Entry 7R5R (electron microscopy, 2.44 A resolution); this record covers chains B and J of the 12 polymer chains in the assembly.

Chain B:
Protein: Histone H4
Organism: Homo sapiens
UniProt: P62805 (H4_HUMAN); residues 0-102 here correspond to UniProt positions 1-103 (UniProt number = residue number + 1)
Amino-acid sequence (103 residues; each row starts with the number of its first residue; numbering starts at 0):
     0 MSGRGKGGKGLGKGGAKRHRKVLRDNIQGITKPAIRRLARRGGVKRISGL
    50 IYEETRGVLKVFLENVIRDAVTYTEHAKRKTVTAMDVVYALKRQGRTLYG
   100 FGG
Unresolved in the structure: 0-23, 102
Swiss-Prot annotation at these positions:
  - DNA-binding region: Lys16 to Lys20
  - modified residue: Ser1 (N-acetylserine), Arg3 (Asymmetric dimethylarginine), Lys5 (N6-(2-hydroxyisobutyryl)lysine), Lys8 (N6-(2-hydroxyisobutyryl)lysine), Lys12 (N6-(2-hydroxyisobutyryl)lysine), Lys16 (N6-(2-hydroxyisobutyryl)lysine), Lys20 (N6,N6,N6-trimethyllysine), Lys31 (N6-(2-hydroxyisobutyryl)lysine), Lys44 (N6-(2-hydroxyisobutyryl)lysine), Ser47 (Phosphoserine), Tyr51 (Phosphotyrosine), Lys59 (N6-(2-hydroxyisobutyryl)lysine), Lys77 (N6-(2-hydroxyisobutyryl)lysine), Lys79 (N6-(2-hydroxyisobutyryl)lysine), Thr80 (Phosphothreonine), Tyr88 (Phosphotyrosine), Lys91 (N6-(2-hydroxyisobutyryl)lysine)
  - cross-link (Glycyl lysine isopeptide (Lys-Gly)): Lys12 (interchain with G-Cter in SUMO2), Lys20 (interchain with G-Cter in SUMO2), Lys31 (interchain with G-Cter in SUMO2), Lys59 (interchain with G-Cter in SUMO2), Lys79 (interchain with G-Cter in SUMO2), Lys91 (interchain with G-Cter in SUMO2)

Chain J:
Molecule: 171-nt DNA strand
Sequence (171 nucleotides; row label = number of the first residue in the row; numbers below 1 keep their minus sign (DC-97 is residue -97)):
   -97 CCGCTTTGAGGCCTTCGTTGGAAACGGGAATATGTTCACATAAAAACTAG
   -47 ACAGAAGCATTCTCAGAAACTTCTATGTGATGTTTGCATTCAACTCATAG
     3 AGTTGAACATTCCTTTTCATAGAGCAGTTTTGAAACACTCTTTTTGTAGT
    53 ATCTGGAATTGGACATTTGGA
Unresolved in the structure: -97 to -69, 65-73

Chain B / chain J interface:
Residue-residue contacts - 11 pairs, chain B then chain J:
  Arg35(B) with DA8(J), salt bridge to the phosphate
  Arg45(B) with DG7(J), hydrogen bond to the sugar; DA8(J), phosphate contact
  Ile46(B) with DG7(J), sugar contact; DA8(J), hydrogen bond to the phosphate
  Ser47(B) with DG7(J), phosphate contact
  Gly48(B) with DG7(J), hydrogen bond to the phosphate
  Lys79(B) with DC27(J), phosphate contact; DA28(J), salt bridge to the phosphate
  Thr80(B) with DC27(J), phosphate contact; DA28(J), hydrogen bond to the phosphate
Interface residues without a listed pair, chain B (10 interface residues in all): Arg39, Lys44, Arg78
Interface residues without a listed pair, chain J (5 interface residues in all): DT6

Overview:
Chain B and chain J form an interface of 10 and 5 residues respectively, with 4 hydrogen bonds and 2 salt
bridges. Among the polar pairs are Arg45(B)-DG7(J), Ile46(B)-DA8(J) and Gly48(B)-DG7(J). Curated annotation
(UniProt) lists a DNA-binding region on chain B.
Here chain B is Histone H4 (Homo sapiens) and chain J is a 171-nt DNA strand. Entry 7R5R (Structure of the
human CCAN CENP-A alpha-satellite complex) was determined by electron microscopy, deposited together with
7PB4, 7PB8, 7PII, 7PKN, 7R5S, 7R5V, 7YWX and 7YYH.
